PDB entry 3DFV | X-ray diffraction, 3.10 A resolution | chains Y and C of the 4 polymer chains in the assembly

[Chain Y]
Molecule: 20-nt DNA strand
Sequence (20 nucleotides; row label = number of the first residue in the row):
     1 TTCTGATAAGACTTATCTGC

[Chain C]
Protein: Trans-acting T-cell-specific transcription factor GATA-3
Source organism: Mus musculus
UniProtKB: P23772 (GATA3_MOUSE); residue numbers follow UniProt; this construct covers 308-370
Sequence (63 residues; numbered 308 to 370; the number before each row is that of its first residue):
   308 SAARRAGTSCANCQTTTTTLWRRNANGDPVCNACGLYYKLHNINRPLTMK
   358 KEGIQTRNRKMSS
Disordered / not traced: 308-310, 367-370
Metal / ion sites: Zn2+: Cys317, Cys320, Cys338, Cys341
UniProt features mapped onto this chain:
  - zinc finger: Cys317 to Cys341 (GATA-type 2)
  - motif: Tyr344 to Pro353 (YxKxHxxxRP)
What the authors report for this chain:
  - mutagenesis - R364A: decreased binding to the 20-nt DNA strand (chain Y)
  - mutagenesis - R364A: unchanged expression
  - self-association interface (contacts with another copy of this molecule): Pro353, Thr355, Glu359
  - binding site for the 20-nt DNA strand (chain Y): His348 to Lys358
  - conformationally variable residues (loop rearrangement): Lys357 to Arg366
  - specificity-determining residues: Leu343, Leu347, Arg364 (proposed by the authors, not directly observed)
  - disease-associated variants - L347R: unchanged binding to an isolated consensus GATA site (citing earlier work)
  - disease-associated variants - L343F (citing earlier work)

[Chain Y / chain C interface]
Pairs across the interface (16; chain Y residue first):
  DC3(Y) with Arg312(C), salt bridge to the phosphate; Arg330(C), salt bridge to the phosphate
  DT4(Y) with Leu327(C), base contact; Trp328(C), base contact; Arg329(C), phosphate contact; Arg330(C), hydrogen bond to the phosphate; Lys346(C), sugar contact
  DG5(Y) with Arg329(C), base contact; Lys346(C), salt bridge to the phosphate
  DT7(Y) with Arg366(C), base contact
  DA8(Y) with Arg366(C), sugar contact
  DA9(Y) with Arg364(C), phosphate contact; Asn365(C), hydrogen bond to the phosphate
  DG10(Y) with Arg364(C), phosphate contact; Asn365(C), hydrogen bond to the phosphate
  DC12(Y) with Lys358(C), phosphate contact
Other interface residues (no listed pair), chain Y (11 interface residues in all): DT2, DA6, DA11
Other interface residues (no listed pair), chain C (11 interface residues in all): Gln362

[In short]
The chain Y/chain C interface involves 11 residues from each chain, with 3 hydrogen bonds and 3 salt bridges.
Among the polar pairs are DT4(Y)-Arg330(C), DA9(Y)-Asn365(C) and DG10(Y)-Asn365(C). From the paper: a binding
site for the 20-nt DNA strand (chain Y) at His348(C); R364A of chain C reduces binding to the 20-nt DNA strand
(chain Y).
Chain Y is a 20-nt DNA strand and chain C is Trans-acting T-cell-specific transcription factor GATA-3 (Mus
musculus); the structure, Adjacent GATA DNA binding, was determined by X-ray diffraction (same publication as
3DFX).
